PDB entry 9K25 | electron microscopy, 3.31 A resolution | chains B and G of the 5 polymer chains in the assembly

== Chain B ==
Protein: Guanine nucleotide-binding protein G(I)/G(S)/G(T) subunit beta-1
From: Homo sapiens
UniProt: P62873 (GBB1_HUMAN); residues 2-340 here = UniProt positions 2-340
Sequence (358 residues; each row starts with the number of its first residue; numbers below 1 keep their minus sign (Met-17 is residue -17)):
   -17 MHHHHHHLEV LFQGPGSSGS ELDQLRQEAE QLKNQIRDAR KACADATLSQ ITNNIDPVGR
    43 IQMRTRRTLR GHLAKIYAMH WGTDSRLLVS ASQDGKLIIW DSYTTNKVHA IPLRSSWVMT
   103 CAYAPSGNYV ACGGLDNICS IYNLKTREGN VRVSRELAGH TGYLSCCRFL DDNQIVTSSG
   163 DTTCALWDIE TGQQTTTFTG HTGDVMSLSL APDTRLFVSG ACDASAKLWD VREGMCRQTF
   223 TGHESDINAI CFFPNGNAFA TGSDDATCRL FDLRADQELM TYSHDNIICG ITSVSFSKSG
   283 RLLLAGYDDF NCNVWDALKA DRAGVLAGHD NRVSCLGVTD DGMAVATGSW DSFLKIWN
Disordered / not traced: -17 to 13, 129-132
Differences from the reference sequence: initiating methionine (-17); expression tag (-16 to 1)
Curated features (UniProtKB/Swiss-Prot):
  - modified residue: Ser2 (N-acetylserine), His266 (Phosphohistidine)
  - natural variant: Leu30 (L30F: In MRD42; uncertain significance), Arg52 (R52G: In MRD42), Gly64 (G64V: In MRD42), Asp76 (D76E: In MRD42; D76G: In MRD42), Gly77 (G77S: In MRD42), Lys78 (K78R: In MRD42), Ile80 (I80N: In MRD42; I80T: In MRD42), His91 (H91R: In MRD42; uncertain significance), Ala92 (A92T: In MRD42), Pro94 (P94S: In MRD42), Leu95 (L95P: In MRD42), Arg96 (R96L: In MRD42), 5 further natural variant entries in UniProt

== Chain G ==
Protein: Guanine nucleotide-binding protein G(I)/G(S)/G(O) subunit gamma-2
From: Homo sapiens
UniProt: P59768 (GBG2_HUMAN); residues 1-71 here = UniProt positions 1-71
Sequence (71 residues; row label = number of the first residue in the row):
     1 MASNNTASIA QARKLVEQLK MEANIDRIKV SKAAADLMAY CEAHAKEDPL LTPVPASENP
    61 FREKKFFCAI L
Disordered / not traced: 1-13, 51-71
Curated features (UniProtKB/Swiss-Prot):
  - modified residue: Ala2 (N-acetylalanine), Cys68 (Cysteine methyl ester)
  - lipidation: Cys68 (S-geranylgeranyl cysteine)

== Chain B / chain G interface ==
Contacting residue pairs (37; chain B residue first):
  Leu14(B) with Leu19(G); Ala23(G), hydrophobic
  Ile18(B) with Leu19(G); Ala23(G), hydrophobic
  Cys25(B) with Ile28(G); Lys29(G); Val30(G), hydrogen bond (backbone-backbone)
  Ala26(B) with Val30(G), hydrophobic
  Ala28(B) with Val30(G); Ser31(G)
  Leu30(B) with Ala34(G), hydrophobic
  Ile33(B) with Met38(G)
  Thr34(B) with Met38(G)
  Ile37(B) with Met38(G), hydrophobic
  Cys218(B) with Gln18(G); Met21(G)
  Phe235(B) with Leu37(G), hydrophobic; Tyr40(G), hydrophobic; Cys41(G), hydrophobic
  Pro236(B) with Tyr40(G)
  Asn237(B) with Tyr40(G)
  Arg256(B) with Arg27(G); Ile28(G)
  Ala257(B) with Ile28(G)
  Leu261(B) with Val30(G), hydrophobic; Leu37(G), hydrophobic
  Lys280(B) with Glu47(G)
  Ser281(B) with Tyr40(G); Cys41(G); His44(G); Ala45(G); Asp48(G)
  Gly282(B) with Cys41(G)
  Leu300(B) with Cys41(G), hydrophobic
  Gly324(B) with Pro49(G); Leu50(G)
  Met325(B) with Pro49(G), hydrophobic
Also at the interface, not in a pair above, chain B (31 interface residues in all): Ile43, Lys209, Arg219, Ala240, Leu252, Asp254, Arg283, Asp323, Asn340
Also at the interface, not in a pair above, chain G (25 interface residues in all): Lys20, Glu22, Ile25, Asp26, Ala33

== Summary ==
The interface between chain B and chain G involves 31 residues on one side and 25 on the other, with 1
hydrogen bond. Its one hydrogen bond, Cys25(B)-Val30(G), is backbone to backbone.
Chain B is Guanine nucleotide-binding protein G(I)/G(S)/G(T) subunit beta-1 and chain G is Guanine
nucleotide-binding protein G(I)/G(S)/G(O) subunit gamma-2, both from Homo sapiens; the structure, Cryo-EM
structure of apo-P2Y purinoceptor 2-miniGq-Nb35 complex, was determined by electron microscopy (same
publication as 9K0K, 9K0X and 9K20).
